7C49 - chain A; structure by X-ray diffraction, 2.25 A resolution.

== Chain A ==
Protein: Amine oxidase
From: Pseudomonas putida S16
UniProt: F8G0P2 (F8G0P2_PSEP6); residues 21-482 here = UniProt positions 21-482
Chain sequence (470 residues; each row starts with the number of its first residue):
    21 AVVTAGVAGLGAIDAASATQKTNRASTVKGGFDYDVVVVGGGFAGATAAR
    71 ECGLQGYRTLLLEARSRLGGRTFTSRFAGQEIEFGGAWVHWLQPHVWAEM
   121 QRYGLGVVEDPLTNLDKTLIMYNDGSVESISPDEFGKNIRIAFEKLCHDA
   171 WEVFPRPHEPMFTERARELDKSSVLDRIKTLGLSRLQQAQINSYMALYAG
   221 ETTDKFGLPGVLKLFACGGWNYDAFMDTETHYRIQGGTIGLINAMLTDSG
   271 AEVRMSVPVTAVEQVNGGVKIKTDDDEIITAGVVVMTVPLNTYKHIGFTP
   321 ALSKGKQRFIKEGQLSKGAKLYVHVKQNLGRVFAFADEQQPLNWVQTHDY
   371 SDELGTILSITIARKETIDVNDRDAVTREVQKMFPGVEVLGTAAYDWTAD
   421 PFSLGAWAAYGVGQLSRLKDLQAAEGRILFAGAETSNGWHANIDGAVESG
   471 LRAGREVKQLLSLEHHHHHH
Not modelled in the structure: 21-48, 483-490
Construct notes: expression tag (483-490)
Residues lining bound ligands:
  - FAD (flavin-adenine dinucleotide): Val59, Gly60, Gly61, Gly62, Phe63, Ala64, Gly65, Leu82, Glu83, Ala84, Arg85, Gly89, Gly90, Arg91, Thr92, Phe104, Gly105, Gly106, Ala107, Trp108, Val277, Pro278, Val279, Thr307, Val308, Pro309, Thr312, Ile316, Trp417, Phe422, Ala426, Trp427, Gly452, Ala453, His460, Ala461, Asn462, Ile463, Ala466
  - 6-hydroxy-L-nicotine (HNL; 5-[(2S)-1-methylpyrrolidin-2-yl]pyridin-2-ol): Trp108, Leu217, Tyr218, Glu249, Thr250, Trp364, Thr381, Trp427, Ala461, Asn462
UniProt features mapped onto this chain:
  - binding site (FAD): Ala64, Glu83, Ala84, Arg85, Arg91, Trp108, Val279, Ala453, Asn462, Ile463
  - binding site ((S)-nicotine): Thr381
  - mutagenesis: Thr250 (T250V: More than 10-fold increase in KM; when associated with V-381. Does not affect kcat significantly, but shows a small decrease in catalytic efficiency), Thr381 (T381V: 2-fold increase in KM. More than 10-fold increase in KM; when associated with V-250. Does not affect kcat significantly, but shows a small decrease in catalytic efficiency), Trp427 (W427F: 3.5-fold increase in activity; when associated with Y-462; W427N: Loss of activity; when associated with W-462; W427Y: 2.8-fold increase in activity. 7.5-fold increase in activity ...), Asn462 (N462F: 8.0-fold increase in activity; N462H: 12-fold increase in activity; N462T: 2.2-fold increase in activity; N462V: 7.2-fold increase in activity. Unstable, loses activity ...)
Reported in the primary citation:
  - mutagenesis - F163A/Y214A/Y218A/Y242A/M246A/E249A/F353V/F355V/W364V (3.7-fold): increased catalytic activity

== Summary ==
Chain A binds flavin-adenine dinucleotide and 6-hydroxy-L-nicotine. UniProt lists 10 FAD-binding residues,
(S)-nicotine-binding residue Thr381 and 4 mutagenesis sites. The paper reports that
F163A/Y214A/Y218A/Y242A/M246A/E249A/F353V/F355V/W364V increase catalytic activity.
Chain A is Amine oxidase (Pseudomonas putida S16); the structure, nicA2 with cofactor FAD and substrate
nicotine, was determined by X-ray diffraction (same publication as 7C4A).
